Entry 7AOD (electron microscopy, 4.50 A resolution (low resolution: residue-level contacts below are approximate; hydrogen-bond / salt-bridge calls are withheld)); this record covers chains M and N of the 24 polymer chains in the assembly.

Chain M:
Protein: DNA-directed RNA polymerase I subunit rpa1
Source organism: Schizosaccharomyces pombe (strain 972 / ATCC 24843)
Notes: EC 2.7.7.6
Reference sequence: P15398 (RPA1_SCHPO); residue numbers follow UniProt; this construct covers 1-1689
Chain sequence (1689 residues; each row starts with the number of its first residue):
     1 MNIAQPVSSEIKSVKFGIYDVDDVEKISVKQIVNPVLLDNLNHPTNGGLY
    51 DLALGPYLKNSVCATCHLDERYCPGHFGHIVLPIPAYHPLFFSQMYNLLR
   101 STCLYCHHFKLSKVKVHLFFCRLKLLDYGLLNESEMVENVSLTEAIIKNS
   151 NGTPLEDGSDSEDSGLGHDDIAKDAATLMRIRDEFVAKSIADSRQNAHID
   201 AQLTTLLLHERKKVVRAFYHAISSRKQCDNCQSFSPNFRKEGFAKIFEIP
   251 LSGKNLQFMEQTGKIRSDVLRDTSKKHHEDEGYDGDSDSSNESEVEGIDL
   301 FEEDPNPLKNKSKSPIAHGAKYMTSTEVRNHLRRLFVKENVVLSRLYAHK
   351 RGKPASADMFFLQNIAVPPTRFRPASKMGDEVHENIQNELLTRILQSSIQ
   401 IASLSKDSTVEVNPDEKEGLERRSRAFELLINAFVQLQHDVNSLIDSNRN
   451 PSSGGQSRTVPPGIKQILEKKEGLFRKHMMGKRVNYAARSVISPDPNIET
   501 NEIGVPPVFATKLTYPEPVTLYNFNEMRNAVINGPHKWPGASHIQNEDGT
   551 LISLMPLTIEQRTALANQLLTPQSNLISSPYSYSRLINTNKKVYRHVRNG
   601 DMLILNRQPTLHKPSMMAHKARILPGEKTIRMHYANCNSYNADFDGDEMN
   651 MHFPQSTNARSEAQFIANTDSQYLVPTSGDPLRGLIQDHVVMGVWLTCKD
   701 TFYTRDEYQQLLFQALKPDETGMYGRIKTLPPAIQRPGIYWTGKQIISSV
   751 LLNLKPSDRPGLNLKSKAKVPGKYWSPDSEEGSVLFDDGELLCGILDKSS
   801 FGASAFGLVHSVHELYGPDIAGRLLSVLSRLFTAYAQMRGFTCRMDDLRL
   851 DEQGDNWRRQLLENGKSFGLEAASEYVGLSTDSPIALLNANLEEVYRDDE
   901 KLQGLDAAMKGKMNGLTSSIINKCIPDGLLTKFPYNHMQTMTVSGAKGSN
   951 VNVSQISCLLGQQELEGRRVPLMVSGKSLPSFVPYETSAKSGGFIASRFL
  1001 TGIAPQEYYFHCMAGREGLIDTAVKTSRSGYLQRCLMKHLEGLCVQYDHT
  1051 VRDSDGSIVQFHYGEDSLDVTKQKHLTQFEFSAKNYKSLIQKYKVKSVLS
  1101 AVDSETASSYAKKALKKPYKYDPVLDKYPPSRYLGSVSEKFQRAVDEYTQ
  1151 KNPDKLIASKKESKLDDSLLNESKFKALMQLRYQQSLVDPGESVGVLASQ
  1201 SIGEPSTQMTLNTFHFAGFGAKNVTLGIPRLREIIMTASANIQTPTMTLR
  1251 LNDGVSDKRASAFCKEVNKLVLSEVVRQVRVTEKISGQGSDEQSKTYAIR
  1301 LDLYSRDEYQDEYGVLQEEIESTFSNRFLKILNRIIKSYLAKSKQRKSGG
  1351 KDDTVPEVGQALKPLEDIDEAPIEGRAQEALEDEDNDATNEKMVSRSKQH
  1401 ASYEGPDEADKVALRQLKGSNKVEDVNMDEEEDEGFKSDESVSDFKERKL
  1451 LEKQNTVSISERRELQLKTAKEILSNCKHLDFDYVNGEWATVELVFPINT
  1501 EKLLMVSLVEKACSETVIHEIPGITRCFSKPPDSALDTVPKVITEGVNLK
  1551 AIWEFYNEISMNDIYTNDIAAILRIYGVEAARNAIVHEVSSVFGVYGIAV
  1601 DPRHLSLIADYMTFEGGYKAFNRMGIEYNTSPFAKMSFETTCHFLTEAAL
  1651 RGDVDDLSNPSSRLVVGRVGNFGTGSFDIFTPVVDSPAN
Unresolved in the structure: 143-171, 196-202, 259-320, 348-353, 375-384, 412-420, 452-460, 1023-1029, 1159-1161, 1214-1222, 1285-1295, 1346-1475, 1532-1536, 1682-1689
Ion coordination: Zn2+ site 1: C63, C66, C73, H76; Zn2+ site 2: C103, C106, C228, C231
Swiss-Prot annotation at these positions:
  - region: P1005 to E1017 (Bridging helix)
  - binding site (Zn(2+)): C63, C66, C73, H76
  - binding site (Mg(2+)): D643, D645, D647
  - modified residue (Phosphoserine): S159, S161, S1438, S1441
Reported in the primary citation:
  - higher-order assembly contacts with a neighbouring DNA-directed RNA polymerases I, II, and III subunit RPABC4: P580 to I587

Chain N:
Protein: Probable DNA-directed RNA polymerase I subunit RPA2
Source organism: Schizosaccharomyces pombe (strain 972 / ATCC 24843)
Notes: EC 2.7.7.6
Reference sequence: Q9P7X8 (RPA2_SCHPO); numbering as in UniProt (aligned over 1-1174)
Chain sequence (1174 residues; row label = number of the first residue in the row):
     1 MSFQTLERERTFKNPPKDGTSFPDLQKAVKPHVDSFNALTNAGLLNYAVK
    51 EIGEKCAFDSITQEEGGALKFGNKISFRVDEVQIAKPMLSSRERSSINRK
   101 VYPAEARERLTTYKSRLVLKFSWSVNGGPRQSEMREVGMIPIMVRSNRCH
   151 LEGLSPAELIAHKEESEEMGGYFIVNGIEKLIRMLILPKRNHPTAIIRPS
   201 FANRGTSYSQYGLSIRCVRPDQSSLTNTLHYLNNGVTMFRFHWRKNEYLI
   251 PSMMILKALLETSDKEIFEGIVGKDLGNTFLTDRVELMLRAYKSYGLYSQ
   301 TETLQYLGSKFRVVLGVAEDLTDVEVGRFLLQKVVLVHLREAKDKFRLLL
   351 FMIRKLYALVAGECCADNPDSPQHQEILLGGFLYGQILKEKIEDWLNSIR
   401 AQINLDVRRSAPGVDFSDRKYLTRVFSKINNDIGTKLQYFLSTGNLVSNT
   451 GLDLQQATGYTVVAEKLNFYRFLSHFRMVHRGAFFAELKTTTVRKLLPEA
   501 WGFMCPVHTPDGSPCGLLNHLARKCEIVTHPSDVSQIPSLLLSLGVDPPS
   551 VVGHESGWGCVQLDGKIVGWCTYKLAKHVADVLRLMKIEYAVKLRNGTAT
   601 EPAKVPLDLEIGYVPPSHNGQYPGLYLFSNPARMVRPVKHISTGELDMLG
   651 PFEQVYMDIACFPKEIVPKVSTHVEYSPTNVLSIVANMTPFSDFNQSPRN
   701 MYQCQMGKQTMGTPGTALRYRTDNKLYRLQTGQTPVVRPKLHNTYGLDHY
   751 PNGTNAVVAVISYTGYDMEDAMILNKSAHERGFGYGTVYKGESFDLSQKR
   801 RRGEPVVHHFGFAPGSTPRREWLQKLDADGLPFIGIKLEDGDPIVAYYDE
   851 STGQNFIETYHGTEPGFVDEVRLLGNDVGDSECQQIHVKLRITRSPIIGD
   901 KFSSRHGQKGICSQKWPTVDMPFTESGMQPDIIINPHAFPSRMTIGMFIE
   951 SLAGKAGACHGLAQDSTPFIYSEQQTAADYFGEQLVKAGYNYHGNEPMYS
  1001 GITGQEMKADIYIGVVYYQRLRHMVSDKFQVRTTGPIHNLTRQPVKGRKR
  1051 AGGIRFGEMERDAVIGHGTSFLMQDRLMNCSDYAQSWVCRDCGSIISIMS
  1101 TISMNGVGSASEVRCRSCAKPALGLEDTSDIWQDGSGKKFVGGTNTTLIA
  1151 LPSVFNYLTAELTAMNIKMMLEVK
Unresolved in the structure: 1025-1028, 1047-1053, 1121-1127
Ion coordination: Zn2+: C1089, C1092, C1115, C1118
Swiss-Prot annotation at these positions:
  - zinc finger: C1089 to C1118 (C4-type)

Chain M / chain N interface:
Residue-residue contacts - 300 pairs, chain M then chain N:
  M1(M) - N1079(N)
  M1(M) - Y1083(N)
  N2(M) - Y1083(N)
  Q5(M) - Y1083(N)
  Q5(M) - Q1085(N)
  V7(M) - Q1085(N)
  V7(M) - L1148(N)
  S9(M) - I1149(N)
  E10(M) - V1173(N)
  E10(M) - K1174(N)
  I11(M) - I1149(N)
  K12(M) - E1172(N)
  K12(M) - K1174(N)
  S13(M) - L1171(N)
  S13(M) - E1172(N)
  V14(M) - M1169(N)
  K15(M) - M1169(N)
  K15(M) - M1170(N)
  G17(M) - K1168(N)
  I18(M) - N1166(N)
  Y19(M) - N1166(N)
  Y19(M) - K1168(N)
  Y19(M) - M1169(N)
  V24(M) - N1166(N)
  K26(M) - R1116(N)
  I27(M) - S1094(N)
  I27(M) - I1096(N)
  I27(M) - S1097(N)
  I27(M) - R1116(N)
  I27(M) - S1117(N)
  S28(M) - R1116(N)
  V29(M) - R1116(N)
  A64(M) - G1135(N)
  T65(M) - M1099(N)
  T65(M) - I1102(N)
  T65(M) - G1135(N)
  H67(M) - I1102(N)
  H67(M) - G1135(N)
  G75(M) - I1096(N)
  H76(M) - M1099(N)
  F77(M) - I1096(N)
  F77(M) - A1160(N)
  F77(M) - T1163(N)
  H88(M) - M1165(N)
  H88(M) - I1167(N)
  R371(M) - N1039(N)
  R371(M) - N1156(N)
  F372(M) - L1040(N)
  F372(M) - Y1157(N)
  F372(M) - A1160(N)
  P374(M) - N1039(N)
  I445(M) - M1165(N)
  I464(M) - A1164(N)
  I464(M) - M1165(N)
  I467(M) - Y1157(N)
  L474(M) - V1154(N)
  F475(M) - L1158(N)
  R476(M) - R1055(N)
  R476(M) - E1058(N)
  K477(M) - R1055(N)
  H478(M) - T1041(N)
  H478(M) - Q1043(N)
  M480(M) - F1056(N)
  M480(M) - G1057(N)
  M480(M) - E1058(N)
  M480(M) - R1061(N)
  M480(M) - L1077(N)
  G481(M) - R1055(N)
  G481(M) - F1056(N)
  G481(M) - G1057(N)
  K482(M) - I1054(N)
  K482(M) - R1055(N)
  K482(M) - F1056(N)
  K482(M) - L1077(N)
  K482(M) - S1081(N)
  R483(M) - P1044(N)
  R483(M) - K1046(N)
  R483(M) - I1054(N)
  R483(M) - R1055(N)
  R483(M) - S1081(N)
  V484(M) - I1054(N)
  V484(M) - R1076(N)
  V484(M) - C1080(N)
  V484(M) - S1081(N)
  N485(M) - R1032(N)
  N485(M) - T1033(N)
  N485(M) - T1034(N)
  N485(M) - P1044(N)
  N485(M) - R1076(N)
  N485(M) - C1080(N)
  Y486(M) - R1032(N)
  Y486(M) - T1033(N)
  Y486(M) - R1076(N)
  A487(M) - R1032(N)
  A487(M) - I1054(N)
  A488(M) - I1054(N)
  R489(M) - F1029(N)
  R489(M) - Q1030(N)
  S493(M) - S913(N)
  P494(M) - Y766(N)
  D495(M) - Y766(N)
  P496(M) - G765(N)
  P496(M) - Y766(N)
  N497(M) - Y766(N)
  F509(M) - F1029(N)
  F509(M) - V1031(N)
  K512(M) - V1031(N)
  K512(M) - T1033(N)
  Y581(M) - S1109(N)
  Y581(M) - A1110(N)
  I604(M) - L1072(N)
  N606(M) - E1060(N)
  T610(M) - M1059(N)
  T610(M) - E1060(N)
  T610(M) - A1063(N)
  K613(M) - H1067(N)
  M616(M) - A1063(N)
  M616(M) - V1064(N)
  M616(M) - H1067(N)
  K628(M) - F1029(N)
  T629(M) - I898(N)
  R631(M) - Y766(N)
  R631(M) - S913(N)
  Y634(M) - G765(N)
  Y634(M) - Y766(N)
  Y634(M) - D767(N)
  Y634(M) - M768(N)
  Y634(M) - E769(N)
  C637(M) - E769(N)
  D643(M) - E769(N)
  D645(M) - K901(N)
  D645(M) - I911(N)
  N650(M) - R1055(N)
  H652(M) - F1056(N)
  H652(M) - R1076(N)
  F653(M) - R1076(N)
  P654(M) - R1076(N)
  Q655(M) - D1075(N)
  S656(M) - D1075(N)
  N658(M) - F1071(N)
  A659(M) - D1075(N)
  E662(M) - T1069(N)
  E662(M) - S1070(N)
  E662(M) - L1072(N)
  I666(M) - T1069(N)
  A667(M) - H1067(N)
  Q672(M) - H1067(N)
  I686(M) - M768(N)
  Q687(M) - M768(N)
  Q687(M) - E769(N)
  Q687(M) - H937(N)
  D688(M) - S762(N)
  D688(M) - M768(N)
  D688(M) - N935(N)
  D688(M) - H937(N)
  V691(M) - H937(N)
  A836(M) - S762(N)
  Q837(M) - Y763(N)
  Q837(M) - T764(N)
  Q837(M) - S1000(N)
  Q837(M) - I1002(N)
  R839(M) - M1007(N)
  R839(M) - K1008(N)
  G840(M) - M1007(N)
  F841(M) - I761(N)
  F841(M) - S762(N)
  F841(M) - P936(N)
  T842(M) - V760(N)
  T842(M) - D1010(N)
  T842(M) - I1011(N)
  T842(M) - Y1012(N)
  C843(M) - P936(N)
  C843(M) - F948(N)
  R844(M) - N995(N)
  M845(M) - I949(N)
  M845(M) - L952(N)
  M845(M) - A978(N)
  M845(M) - H993(N)
  D846(M) - H993(N)
  L848(M) - I945(N)
  R849(M) - A978(N)
  R849(M) - D979(N)
  R849(M) - Y992(N)
  R849(M) - H993(N)
  R858(M) - E973(N)
  E893(M) - S617(N)
  E893(M) - H618(N)
  R897(M) - C365(N)
  R897(M) - H618(N)
  R897(M) - N619(N)
  R897(M) - G620(N)
  M938(M) - P940(N)
  M941(M) - P936(N)
  M941(M) - H937(N)
  K947(M) - H937(N)
  K947(M) - P940(N)
  K947(M) - S941(N)
  G948(M) - S941(N)
  N952(M) - S941(N)
  N952(M) - M943(N)
  I956(M) - M943(N)
  P971(M) - P498(N)
  M973(M) - P498(N)
  M973(M) - V655(N)
  V974(M) - Y656(N)
  S975(M) - V655(N)
  S975(M) - Y656(N)
  K977(M) - Q654(N)
  K977(M) - V655(N)
  K977(M) - Y656(N)
  K977(M) - M657(N)
  K977(M) - D658(N)
  P980(M) - Q654(N)
  P980(M) - M657(N)
  P980(M) - I659(N)
  S981(M) - I659(N)
  S981(M) - C661(N)
  F982(M) - D658(N)
  V983(M) - D658(N)
  S997(M) - E973(N)
  F999(M) - F694(N)
  F999(M) - I945(N)
  L1000(M) - T976(N)
  T1001(M) - F694(N)
  T1001(M) - S972(N)
  T1001(M) - E973(N)
  T1001(M) - T976(N)
  G1002(M) - F694(N)
  I1003(M) - D693(N)
  I1003(M) - F969(N)
  A1004(M) - F969(N)
  P1005(M) - W501(N)
  P1005(M) - F662(N)
  P1005(M) - P678(N)
  P1005(M) - F969(N)
  Q1006(M) - W501(N)
  Q1006(M) - C661(N)
  Q1006(M) - F662(N)
  Y1008(M) - S692(N)
  Y1008(M) - N700(N)
  Y1008(M) - F969(N)
  Y1009(M) - A500(N)
  Y1009(M) - W501(N)
  H1011(M) - Q696(N)
  H1011(M) - S697(N)
  C1012(M) - P506(N)
  C1012(M) - V507(N)
  C1012(M) - S697(N)
  M1013(M) - L496(N)
  G1015(M) - S697(N)
  R1016(M) - R494(N)
  R1016(M) - K495(N)
  R1016(M) - L496(N)
  R1016(M) - M701(N)
  E1017(M) - K495(N)
  L1019(M) - D511(N)
  L1019(M) - M701(N)
  I1020(M) - K489(N)
  I1020(M) - R494(N)
  I1020(M) - C515(N)
  Q1033(M) - D1062(N)
  R1034(M) - E1058(N)
  M1037(M) - R1061(N)
  M1037(M) - D1062(N)
  E1041(M) - R1061(N)
  E1041(M) - I1065(N)
  S1193(M) - I1065(N)
  V1196(M) - D1062(N)
  V1196(M) - I1065(N)
  L1197(M) - G1066(N)
  Q1200(M) - D1062(N)
  Q1200(M) - A1063(N)
  K1342(M) - S207(N)
  K1502(M) - D283(N)
  K1502(M) - E286(N)
  K1502(M) - L287(N)
  L1504(M) - N234(N)
  L1504(M) - R284(N)
  L1504(M) - L287(N)
  F1638(M) - R1061(N)
  L1645(M) - L1162(N)
  A1649(M) - I1167(N)
  S1661(M) - R1061(N)
  L1664(M) - M1073(N)
  V1665(M) - P1152(N)
  V1665(M) - F1155(N)
  G1667(M) - Q1074(N)
  G1667(M) - M1078(N)
  G1667(M) - P1152(N)
  V1669(M) - F1071(N)
  V1669(M) - Q1074(N)
  G1670(M) - S1070(N)
  F1672(M) - I1065(N)
  F1672(M) - G1068(N)
  F1672(M) - T1069(N)
  F1672(M) - S1070(N)
  G1673(M) - G1068(N)
  T1674(M) - G1068(N)
  T1674(M) - F1071(N)
  G1675(M) - S1070(N)
Other interface residues (no listed pair), chain M (188 interface residues in all): F16, D20, E25, C66, F91, L362, A366, P368, S490, L611, P614, E627, A642, F644, E648, H689, T833, M838, R859, E894, H937, Q955, L965, S978, L979, P984, R998, E1192, E1501, V1666, R1668, N1671
Other interface residues (no listed pair), chain N (175 interface residues in all): Y231, N233, R290, P510, G516, Q621, E665, V670, V681, L682, N695, P698, Q914, T1003, Q1005, A1009, D1082, G1108, D1134, S1136, T1147, A1150, E1161

Overview:
Chain M and chain N form an interface of 188 and 175 residues respectively. C63(M), C66(M), C73(M) and H76(M)
coordinate Zn2+ site 1. From UniProt: 4 Zn2+-binding residues and 3 Mg2+-binding residues on chain M. From the
paper: higher-order assembly contacts with a neighbouring DNA-directed RNA polymerases I, II, and III subunit
RPABC4 through P580(M).
Here chain M is DNA-directed RNA polymerase I subunit rpa1 and chain N is Probable DNA-directed RNA polymerase
I subunit RPA2, both from Schizosaccharomyces pombe (strain 972 / ATCC 24843). Entry 7AOD (Schizosaccharomyces
pombe RNA polymerase I (dimer)) was determined by electron microscopy together with 7AOC and 7AOE from the
same study.
